Entry 4AJ9 (X-ray diffraction, 1.85 A resolution); this record covers chains A and B of the 4 polymer chains in the assembly.

Chain A (and B):
Name: Catalase-3
Organism: Neurospora crassa
Notes: EC 1.11.1.6; chain B of this document is another copy of the same molecule, construct and numbering; everything in this record applies to it too
Reference sequence: Q9C169 (CAT3_NEUCR); numbering as in UniProt (aligned over 38-719)
Sequence (682 residues; each row starts with the number of its first residue):
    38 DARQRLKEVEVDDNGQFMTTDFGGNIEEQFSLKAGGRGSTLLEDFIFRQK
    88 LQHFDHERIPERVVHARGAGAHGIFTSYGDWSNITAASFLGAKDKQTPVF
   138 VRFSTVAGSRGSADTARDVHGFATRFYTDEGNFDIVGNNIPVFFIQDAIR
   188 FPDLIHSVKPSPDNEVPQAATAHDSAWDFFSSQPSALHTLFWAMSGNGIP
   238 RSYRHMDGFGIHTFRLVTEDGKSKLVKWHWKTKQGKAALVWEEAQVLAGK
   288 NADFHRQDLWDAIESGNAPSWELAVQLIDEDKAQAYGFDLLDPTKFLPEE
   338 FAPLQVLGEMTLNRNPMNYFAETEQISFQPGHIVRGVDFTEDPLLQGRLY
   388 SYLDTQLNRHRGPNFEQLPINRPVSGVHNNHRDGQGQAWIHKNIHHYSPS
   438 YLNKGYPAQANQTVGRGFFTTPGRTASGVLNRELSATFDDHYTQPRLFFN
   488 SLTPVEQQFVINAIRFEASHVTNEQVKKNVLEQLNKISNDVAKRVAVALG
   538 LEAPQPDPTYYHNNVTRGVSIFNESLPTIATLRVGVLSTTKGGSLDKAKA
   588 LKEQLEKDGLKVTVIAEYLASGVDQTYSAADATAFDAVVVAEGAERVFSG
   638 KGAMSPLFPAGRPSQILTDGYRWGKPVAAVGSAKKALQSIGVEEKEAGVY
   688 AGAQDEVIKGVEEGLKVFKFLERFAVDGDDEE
Disordered / not traced: 715-719 (chain B: 717-719)
UniProt features mapped onto this chain:
  - active site: His102, Asn175
  - binding site (heme): Tyr389
Ion coordination: heme Fe near Tyr389 (its only coordinating residue here)
Small-molecule neighbours: heme (HEM): Arg99, Val100, Val101, His102, Arg139, Ser141, Gly158, Phe159, Ala160, Val173, Gly174, Asn175, Phe180, Ala185, Phe188, Gly247, Ile248, His249, Ser364, Phe365, Leu381, Gly384, Arg385, Ser388, Tyr389, Thr392, Gln393, Arg396

Interface between chain A and chain B:
Pairs across the interface - 261 pairs, chain A then chain B:
  Glu65(A) with Ile186(B)
  Gln66(A) with Ile186(B); Arg187(B), hydrogen bond (backbone-side chain); Asp190(B), hydrogen bond; Gln220(B)
  Phe67(A) with Asp184(B); Ile186(B); Arg187(B); Arg469(B); Glu470(B); Leu471(B)
  Ser68(A) with Asp184(B), hydrogen bond; Ile186(B); Asn468(B); Arg469(B)
  Leu69(A) with Asn468(B); Arg469(B)
  Lys70(A) with Asp184(B), salt bridge; Pro380(B); Val466(B); Leu467(B); Asn468(B), hydrogen bond (backbone-backbone); Glu470(B), hydrogen bond (side chain-backbone); Leu471(B)
  Ala71(A) with Ala463(B); Leu467(B), hydrophobic
  Gly72(A) with Ser464(B); Val466(B), hydrogen bond (backbone-backbone); Asn468(B), hydrogen bond (backbone-side chain)
  Gly73(A) with Ser464(B); Asn468(B)
  Arg74(A) with Ala320(B); Gln321(B); Asp326(B), salt bridge; Leu328(B); Glu378(B)
  Gly75(A) with Glu378(B)
  Ser76(A) with Glu378(B); Gln383(B); Arg461(B), hydrogen bond
  Thr77(A) with Gln383(B), hydrogen bond (backbone-side chain)
  Leu78(A) with Leu467(B), hydrophobic
  Asp81(A) with Arg469(B), salt bridge
  Ile83(A) with Arg469(B)
  Phe84(A) with Ala185(B); Ile186(B), hydrophobic; Gly384(B); Tyr387(B), hydrophobic
  Arg85(A) with Tyr387(B)
  Lys87(A) with Ile186(B), hydrogen bond (side chain-backbone); Pro189(B); Asp190(B), salt bridge
  Leu88(A) with Ala185(B); Ile186(B), hydrophobic; Pro189(B), hydrophobic; Tyr387(B), hydrophobic; Ser388(B)
  Gln89(A) with Tyr387(B); Asp391(B)
  Phe91(A) with Val100(B); Phe188(B), hydrophobic; Pro189(B), hydrophobic; Ile192(B), hydrophobic
  Asp92(A) with Tyr387(B); Ser388(B), hydrogen bond; Asp391(B); Thr392(B), hydrogen bond (backbone-side chain); Asn395(B)
  His93(A) with Asp391(B), salt bridge; Leu394(B); Asn395(B)
  Glu94(A) with His193(B), salt bridge
  Arg95(A) with Pro97(B); Glu98(B); Val100(B), hydrogen bond (side chain-backbone); Lys196(B); Asn395(B), hydrogen bond (backbone-side chain)
  Pro97(A) with Arg95(B); Pro97(B)
  Glu98(A) with Arg95(B); Arg147(B), salt bridge
  Val100(A) with Phe91(B); Arg95(B), hydrogen bond (backbone-side chain)
  Arg104(A) with Gln205(B)
  Ser146(A) with Arg147(B), hydrogen bond; Gly148(B)
  Arg147(A) with Glu98(B), salt bridge; Ser146(B), hydrogen bond; Arg147(B); Glu202(B), salt bridge
  Gly148(A) with Ser146(B); Arg147(B); Gly148(B); Ser149(B); Gln205(B)
  Ser149(A) with Gly148(B)
  Asp184(A) with Phe67(B); Ser68(B), hydrogen bond; Lys70(B), salt bridge
  Ala185(A) with Phe84(B), hydrophobic; Leu88(B)
  Ile186(A) with Glu65(B); Gln66(B); Phe67(B); Ser68(B); Phe84(B), hydrophobic; Lys87(B), hydrogen bond (backbone-side chain); Leu88(B)
  Arg187(A) with Gln66(B), hydrogen bond (side chain-backbone); Phe67(B)
  Phe188(A) with Phe91(B), hydrophobic
  Pro189(A) with Lys87(B); Leu88(B), hydrophobic; Phe91(B), hydrophobic
  Asp190(A) with Gln66(B), hydrogen bond; Lys87(B), salt bridge
  Ile192(A) with Phe91(B), hydrophobic
  His193(A) with Glu94(B), salt bridge
  Lys196(A) with Arg95(B)
  Pro199(A) with Asn355(B); Tyr356(B), hydrogen bond (backbone-backbone)
  Asp200(A) with Trp297(B); Met354(B); Tyr356(B)
  Asn201(A) with Arg293(B); Trp297(B); Tyr356(B)
  Glu202(A) with Arg147(B), salt bridge; Asp290(B); Arg293(B), salt bridge; Tyr356(B), hydrogen bond
  Val203(A) with Asp290(B); Arg293(B); Gln294(B)
  Pro204(A) with Asp290(B)
  Gln205(A) with Arg104(B); Gly148(B); Asp290(B), hydrogen bond (backbone-side chain)
  Gln220(A) with Gln66(B)
  Glu279(A) with Pro646(B); Arg649(B)
  Gln282(A) with Gly286(B); Lys287(B), hydrogen bond
  Ala285(A) with Gly286(B)
  Gly286(A) with Gln282(B); Ala285(B); Gly286(B)
  Lys287(A) with Gln282(B), hydrogen bond
  Asp290(A) with Glu202(B); Val203(B); Pro204(B); Gln205(B), hydrogen bond (side chain-backbone)
  Arg293(A) with Asn201(B); Glu202(B), salt bridge; Val203(B)
  Gln294(A) with Val203(B)
  Trp297(A) with Asp200(B); Asn201(B)
  Ala320(A) with Arg74(B)
  Gln321(A) with Arg74(B)
  Asp326(A) with Arg74(B), salt bridge
  Leu328(A) with Arg74(B)
  Pro353(A) with Asp200(B)
  Met354(A) with Asp200(B)
  Asn355(A) with Pro199(B)
  Tyr356(A) with Pro199(B), hydrogen bond (backbone-backbone); Asp200(B); Asn201(B); Glu202(B)
  Glu378(A) with Arg74(B); Gly75(B); Ser76(B)
  Pro380(A) with Lys70(B)
  Gln383(A) with Ser76(B); Thr77(B), hydrogen bond (side chain-backbone)
  Gly384(A) with Phe84(B)
  Tyr387(A) with Phe84(B), hydrophobic; Arg85(B); Leu88(B), hydrophobic; Gln89(B); Asp92(B)
  Ser388(A) with Leu88(B); Asp92(B), hydrogen bond
  Asp391(A) with Gln89(B); Asp92(B); His93(B), salt bridge
  Thr392(A) with Asp92(B), hydrogen bond (side chain-backbone)
  Leu394(A) with His93(B)
  Asn395(A) with Asp92(B); His93(B); Arg95(B), hydrogen bond (side chain-backbone)
  Arg398(A) with Pro97(B); Arg398(B)
  Arg461(A) with Ser76(B), hydrogen bond
  Ala463(A) with Ala71(B)
  Ser464(A) with Gly72(B); Gly73(B)
  Val466(A) with Lys70(B); Gly72(B), hydrogen bond (backbone-backbone)
  Leu467(A) with Lys70(B); Ala71(B), hydrophobic; Leu78(B), hydrophobic
  Asn468(A) with Ser68(B); Leu69(B); Lys70(B), hydrogen bond (backbone-backbone); Gly72(B), hydrogen bond (side chain-backbone); Gly73(B)
  Arg469(A) with Phe67(B); Ser68(B); Leu69(B); Asp81(B), salt bridge; Ile83(B)
  Glu470(A) with Phe67(B); Lys70(B), hydrogen bond (backbone-side chain)
  Leu471(A) with Phe67(B); Lys70(B)
  Ser472(A) with Arg74(B)
  Asn499(A) with Pro643(B), hydrogen bond (side chain-backbone)
  Arg502(A) with Pro643(B); Leu644(B)
  Phe503(A) with Ser615(B); Ala616(B), hydrophobic
  Ser506(A) with Thr613(B); Ala616(B)
  His507(A) with Ala616(B)
  Lys514(A) with Leu606(B)
  Val534(A) with Tyr605(B); Leu644(B), hydrophobic
  Ala535(A) with Tyr605(B); Leu606(B), hydrogen bond (backbone-backbone); Thr613(B)
  Leu536(A) with Leu606(B)
  Gly537(A) with Leu606(B)
  Tyr605(A) with Val534(B); Ala535(B)
  Leu606(A) with Ala535(B), hydrogen bond (backbone-backbone); Leu536(B); Gly537(B)
  Thr613(A) with Ser506(B); Ala535(B)
  Ser615(A) with Phe503(B)
  Ala616(A) with Phe503(B), hydrophobic; Ser506(B); His507(B)
  Met641(A) with Ala712(B)
  Pro643(A) with Asn499(B), hydrogen bond (backbone-side chain); Arg502(B); Ala712(B); Val713(B); Asp714(B)
  Leu644(A) with Arg502(B)
  Pro646(A) with Glu279(B)
  Ala647(A) with Arg659(B), hydrogen bond (backbone-side chain)
  Gly648(A) with Arg659(B)
  Arg649(A) with Glu279(B)
  Gln652(A) with Gln652(B), hydrogen bond
  Arg659(A) with Ala647(B); Gly648(B)
  Ala712(A) with Pro643(B)
  Val713(A) with Pro643(B)
  Asp714(A) with Pro643(B)
Interface residues without a listed pair, chain A (126 interface residues in all): Glu64, Ile96, Arg99, Val101, Val283, Ala289, Gly465, Gln495, Ser642
Interface residues without a listed pair, chain B (125 interface residues in all): Glu64, Ile96, Arg99, Val101, Val283, Pro353, Gly465, Ser472, Thr474, Gln495, Lys514, Ser642

In short:
126 residues of chain A and 125 residues of chain B are in contact; the contacts include 43 hydrogen bonds and
18 salt bridges. Polar contacts include Lys70(A)-Asp184(B), Arg74(A)-Asp326(B) and Asp81(A)-Arg469(B). Ligands
of chain A: heme.
Both chains are Catalase-3 (Neurospora crassa). Entry 4AJ9 (Catalase 3 from Neurospora crassa) was determined
by X-ray diffraction (same publication as 6NSW, 6NSY, 6NSZ, 6NT0 and 6NT1).
